Entry 8V7T (X-ray diffraction, 1.80 A resolution); this record covers chain A.

# Chain A
Molecule: Non-structural protein 7
Organism: Severe acute respiratory syndrome coronavirus 2
UniProt: P0DTD1 (R1AB_SARS2); residues 1-199 here correspond to UniProt positions 3264-3462 (UniProt number = residue number + 3263)
Amino-acid sequence (199 residues; numbered 1 to 199; the number before each row is that of its first residue):
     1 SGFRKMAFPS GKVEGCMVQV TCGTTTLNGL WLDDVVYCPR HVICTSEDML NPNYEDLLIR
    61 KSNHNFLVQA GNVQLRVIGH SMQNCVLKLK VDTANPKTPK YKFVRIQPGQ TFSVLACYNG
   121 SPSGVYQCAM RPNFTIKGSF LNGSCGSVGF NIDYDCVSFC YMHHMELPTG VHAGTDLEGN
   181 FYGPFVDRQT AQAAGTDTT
Unresolved in the structure: 1-6, 190-199
Curated features (UniProtKB/Swiss-Prot):
  - active site: His41 (For 3CL-PRO activity), Cys145 (Nucleophile)
  - cross-link (Glycyl lysine isopeptide (Lys-Gly)): Lys5 (interchain with G-Cter in ubiquitin), Lys90 (interchain with G-Cter in ubiquitin)

# Summary
UniProt lists active-site residues His41 and Cys145.
Chain A is Non-structural protein 7 (Severe acute respiratory syndrome coronavirus 2); the structure,
Room-temperature X-ray structure of SARS-CoV-2 main protease catalytic domain (residues 1-199), was determined
by X-ray diffraction together with 8V7W, 8V8E and 8V8G from the same study.
